Entry 6R16 (X-ray diffraction, 2.75 A resolution); this record covers chains B and C of the 12 polymer chains in the assembly.

[Chain B (and C)]
Protein: SUN domain-containing protein 1
From: Homo sapiens
Notes: chain C of this document is another copy of the same molecule, construct and numbering; everything in this record applies to it too
UniProtKB: O94901 (SUN1_HUMAN); residues 616-812 here = UniProt positions 616-812
Sequence (203 residues; numbered 610 to 812; the number before each row is that of its first residue):
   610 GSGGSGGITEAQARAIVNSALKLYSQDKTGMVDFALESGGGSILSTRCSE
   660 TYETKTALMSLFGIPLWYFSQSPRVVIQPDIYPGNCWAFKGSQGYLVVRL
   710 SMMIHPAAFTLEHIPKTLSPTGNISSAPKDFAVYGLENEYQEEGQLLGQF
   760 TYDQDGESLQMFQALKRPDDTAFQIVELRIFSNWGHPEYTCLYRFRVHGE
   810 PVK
Not modelled in the structure: 610-617, 812
Differences from the reference sequence: expression tag (610-615)
Bound ions: K+: V684, Q687, D689, N694, Y802
From the paper describing this entry:
  - mutagenesis - F671E, I673E: unchanged binding to Nesprin-4
  - mutagenesis - I673E: unchanged stability

[How chain B and chain C interact]
Pairs across the interface (35; chain B residue first):
  I625(B) with E619(C); R623(C)
  V626(B) with V626(C), hydrophobic
  A629(B) with V626(C), hydrophobic; L630(C)
  L630(B) with L630(C), hydrophobic
  Y633(B) with L630(C), hydrophobic; Y633(C); S634(C)
  M668(B) with R683(C)
  Y691(B) with D636(C), hydrogen bond; P688(C)
  P692(B) with L645(C); S647(C), hydrogen bond (backbone-side chain); G648(C), hydrogen bond (backbone-backbone)
  G693(B) with S647(C)
  N694(B) with S647(C)
  P724(B) with Q635(C)
  T726(B) with Q635(C), hydrogen bond; G639(C); M640(C); V641(C), hydrogen bond (backbone-backbone)
  L727(B) with Q635(C); G639(C); M640(C); V641(C)
  S728(B) with V641(C)
  P729(B) with V641(C), hydrophobic; F643(C); G648(C); S710(C); M711(C); P810(C)
  T730(B) with M711(C)
  E766(B) with K631(C), salt bridge
Also at the interface, not in a pair above, chain B (18 interface residues in all): K637
Also at the interface, not in a pair above, chain C (22 interface residues in all): R803

[Overview]
Chain B and chain C form an interface of 18 and 22 residues respectively; the contacts include 5 hydrogen
bonds and 1 salt bridge. Among the polar pairs are E766(B)-K631(C), Y691(B)-D636(C) and P692(B)-S647(C). The
paper reports that F671E and I673E of chain B leave binding to Nesprin-4 unchanged; I673E of chain B leaves
stability unchanged.
Chain B and chain C are both SUN domain-containing protein 1 (Homo sapiens); the structure, Crystal structure
of the SUN1-KASH4 6:6 complex, was determined by X-ray diffraction (same publication as 6R2I).
